4O0A - chain A; structure by X-ray diffraction, 1.20 A resolution.

# Chain A
Protein: Replication protein A 70 kDa DNA-binding subunit
Source organism: Homo sapiens
Notes: fragment: N-terminal domain of Replication Protein A
UniProt: P27694 (RFA1_HUMAN); numbering as in UniProt (aligned over 1-120)
Sequence (123 residues; each row starts with the number of its first residue; numbers below 1 keep their minus sign (Gly-2 is residue -2)):
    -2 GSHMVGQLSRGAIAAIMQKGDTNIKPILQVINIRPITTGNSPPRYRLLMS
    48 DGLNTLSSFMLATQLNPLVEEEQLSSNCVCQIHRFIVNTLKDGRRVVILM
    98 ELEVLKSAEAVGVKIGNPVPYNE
Sequence notes: expression tag (-2 to 0); engineered mutation Arg7 (Glu in P27694)
Ligand contacts: 2P9 (5-{4-[({[4-(5-carboxyfuran-2-yl)-2-chlorophenyl]carbonothioyl}amino)methyl]phenyl}-1-(3,4-dichlorophenyl)-1H-pyrazole-3-carboxylic acid): Arg31, Ile33, Thr34, Arg41, Arg43, Ser54, Ser55, Phe56, Met57, Leu58, Ala59, Thr60, Ile83, Asn85, Leu87, Arg91, Arg92, Val93, Ile95, Met97
Swiss-Prot annotation at these positions:
  - modified residue: Met1 (N-acetylmethionine)
  - cross-link (Glycyl lysine isopeptide (Lys-Gly)): Lys22 (interchain with G-Cter in ubiquitin), Lys88 (interchain with G-Cter in ubiquitin)

# In short
Ligands of chain A: compound 2P9.
Chain A is Replication protein A 70 kDa DNA-binding subunit (Homo sapiens); the structure, Fragment-Based
Discovery of a Potent Inhibitor of Replication Protein A Protein-Protein Interactions, was determined by X-ray
diffraction together with 4LUO, 4LUV, 4LUZ, 4LW1 and 4LWC from the same study.
